Entry 5MUB (X-ray diffraction, 3.10 A resolution); this record covers chains A and X of the 3 polymer chains in the assembly.

# Chain A
Name: ACC1 Fab fragment heavy chain
From: Mus musculus
Notes: antibody fragment or engineered binder
Amino-acid sequence (218 residues; numbered 1 to 218; the number before each row is that of its first residue):
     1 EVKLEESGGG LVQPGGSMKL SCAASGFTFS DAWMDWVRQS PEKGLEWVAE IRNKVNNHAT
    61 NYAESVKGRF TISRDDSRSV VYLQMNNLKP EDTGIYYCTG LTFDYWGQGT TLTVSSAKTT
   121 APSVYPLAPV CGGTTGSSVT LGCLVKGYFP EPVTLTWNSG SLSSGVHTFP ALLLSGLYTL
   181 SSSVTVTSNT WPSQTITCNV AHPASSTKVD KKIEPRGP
Disordered / not traced: 134
Cystine bridges: Cys22-Cys98, Cys143-Cys198

# Chain X
Name: triple-helical peptide containing the citrullinated C1 epitope of collagen type II, Collagen alpha-1(II) chain
UniProtKB: P28481 (CO2A1_MOUSE); residues 12-26 here correspond to UniProt positions 557-571 (UniProt number = residue number + 545)
Amino-acid sequence (33 residues; row label = number of the first residue in the row):
     1 GPPGPPGPPG PPGARGLTGR PGDAGPPGPP GPP
Disordered / not traced: 1-10, 22-33
Modified positions: Pro3, Pro6, Pro9, Pro12, Pro21, Pro27, Pro30, Pro33 (4-hydroxyproline; HYP); Arg20 (citrulline; CIR)

# Chain A / chain X interface
Pairs across the interface - 21 pairs, chain A then chain X:
  Asp31(A) - Ala14(X)
  Ala32(A) - Ala14(X)
  Trp33(A) - Ala14(X)  hydrogen bond (backbone-backbone)
  Trp33(A) - Arg15(X)
  Trp33(A) - Arg20(X)
  Arg52(A) - Arg20(X)
  Asn53(A) - Ala14(X)
  Asn56(A) - Arg15(X)
  Leu101(A) - Gly13(X)
  Leu101(A) - Ala14(X)
  Leu101(A) - Arg15(X)
  Leu101(A) - Gly16(X)
  Leu101(A) - Thr18(X)  hydrogen bond (backbone-side chain)
  Thr102(A) - Arg15(X)  hydrogen bond (side chain-backbone)
  Thr102(A) - Thr18(X)
  Thr102(A) - Gly19(X)
  Phe103(A) - Thr18(X)  hydrogen bond (backbone-side chain)
  Asp104(A) - Gly16(X)
  Asp104(A) - Leu17(X)  hydrogen bond (side chain-backbone)
  Asp104(A) - Thr18(X)  hydrogen bond
  Tyr105(A) - Pro12(X)

# Summary
11 residues of chain A and 9 residues of chain X are in contact; the contacts include 6 hydrogen bonds. Polar
contacts include Leu101(A)-Thr18(X), Thr102(A)-Arg15(X) and Phe103(A)-Thr18(X).
Here chain A is ACC1 Fab fragment heavy chain (Mus musculus) and chain X is triple-helical peptide containing
the citrullinated C1 epitope of collagen type II, Collagen alpha-1(II) chain. Entry 5MUB (ACC1 Fab fragment in
complex with citrullinated C1 epitope of CII (CG05)) was determined by X-ray diffraction, deposited together
with 5MU0, 5MU2, 5MV3 and 5MV4.
